Entry 4I8X (X-ray diffraction, 2.23 A resolution); this record covers chains A and B of the 4 polymer chains in the assembly.

Chain A (and B):
Protein: L-lactate dehydrogenase A chain
Organism: Oryctolagus cuniculus
Notes: EC 1.1.1.27; chain B of this document is another copy of the same molecule, construct and numbering; everything in this record applies to it too
UniProtKB: P13491 (LDHA_RABIT); residues 1-331 here correspond to UniProt positions 2-332 (UniProt number = residue number + 1)
Sequence (331 residues; row label = number of the first residue in the row):
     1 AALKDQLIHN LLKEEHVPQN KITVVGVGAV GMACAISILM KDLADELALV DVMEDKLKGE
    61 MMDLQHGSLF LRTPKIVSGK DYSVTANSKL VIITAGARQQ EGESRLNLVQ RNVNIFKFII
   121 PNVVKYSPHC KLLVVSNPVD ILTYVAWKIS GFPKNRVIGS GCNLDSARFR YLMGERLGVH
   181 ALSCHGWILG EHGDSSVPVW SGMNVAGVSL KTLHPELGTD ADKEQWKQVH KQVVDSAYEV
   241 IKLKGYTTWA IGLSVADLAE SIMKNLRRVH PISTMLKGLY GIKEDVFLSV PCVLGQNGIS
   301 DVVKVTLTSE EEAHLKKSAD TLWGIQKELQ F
Not modelled in the structure: 98-107 (chain B: fully traced)
Residues lining bound ligands: 6-phenylpyridine-3-carboxylic acid (6P3): Val30, Thr94, Val135, Ser136, Asn137, Leu164, Asp165, Arg168, His192, Ala237, Thr247, Ile251
Curated features (UniProtKB/Swiss-Prot):
  - active site: His192 (Proton acceptor)
  - binding site (NAD(+)): Arg98, Asn137
  - binding site (substrate): Arg105, Asn137, Arg168, Thr247
  - modified residue: Ala1 (N-acetylalanine), Lys4 (N6-acetyllysine), Lys13 (N6-acetyllysine), Lys56 (N6-acetyllysine), Lys80 (N6-acetyllysine), Lys117 (N6-acetyllysine), Lys125 (N6-acetyllysine), Lys223 (N6-acetyllysine), Lys231 (N6-acetyllysine), Tyr238 (Phosphotyrosine), Lys242 (N6-acetyllysine), Thr308 (Phosphothreonine), Ser309 (Phosphoserine), Lys317 (N6-acetyllysine), Thr321 (Phosphothreonine)
  - cross-link: Lys56 (Glycyl lysine isopeptide (Lys-Gly) (interchain with G-Cter in SUMO2))

Chain A / chain B interface:
Pairs across the interface (68):
  Asp5(A) with Lys304(B), hydrogen bond (backbone-side chain)
  Gln6(A) with Lys304(B)
  Leu7(A) with Val303(B); Lys304(B), hydrogen bond (backbone-backbone)
  Ile8(A) with Asp301(B); Val302(B)
  His9(A) with Leu279(B); Asp301(B); Val302(B), hydrogen bond (backbone-backbone); Lys304(B)
  Asn10(A) with Ser300(B), hydrogen bond (side chain-backbone); Asp301(B), hydrogen bond
  Leu11(A) with Lys154(B); Ser300(B), hydrogen bond (backbone-backbone); Val302(B), hydrophobic
  Leu12(A) with Asn155(B); Asn297(B); Ser300(B), hydrogen bond (backbone-backbone)
  Glu14(A) with Arg267(B), salt bridge; Asn297(B); Ser300(B)
  Glu15(A) with Gln296(B); Asn297(B)
  His16(A) with Asn265(B)
  Val17(A) with Gln296(B), hydrogen bond (backbone-side chain)
  Gln19(A) with Lys89(B), hydrogen bond; Gln296(B)
  Asn20(A) with Asn20(B), hydrogen bond
  Asp42(A) with Lys264(B), hydrogen bond (backbone-side chain)
  Asp45(A) with Lys264(B)
  Arg72(A) with Glu260(B), salt bridge; Lys264(B); Leu266(B); Arg268(B)
  Pro74(A) with Lys264(B); Asn265(B)
  Lys89(A) with Gln19(B)
  Asn155(A) with Leu12(B)
  Glu260(A) with Arg72(B), salt bridge
  Lys264(A) with Asp42(B), salt bridge; Asp45(B); Arg72(B); Pro74(B)
  Asn265(A) with Pro74(B)
  Leu266(A) with Arg72(B)
  Arg268(A) with Arg72(B)
  Leu279(A) with His9(B); Leu11(B), hydrophobic
  Gln296(A) with His16(B), hydrogen bond (side chain-backbone); Val17(B), hydrogen bond (side chain-backbone); Gln19(B)
  Asn297(A) with Leu12(B); Glu14(B)
  Ser300(A) with Asn10(B), hydrogen bond (backbone-side chain); Leu11(B), hydrogen bond (backbone-backbone); Leu12(B), hydrogen bond (backbone-backbone)
  Asp301(A) with Ile8(B); His9(B); Asn10(B), hydrogen bond
  Val302(A) with Ile8(B); His9(B), hydrogen bond (backbone-backbone); Leu11(B), hydrophobic
  Val303(A) with Leu7(B)
  Lys304(A) with Asp5(B), hydrogen bond (side chain-backbone); Gln6(B); Leu7(B), hydrogen bond (backbone-backbone); Ile8(B); His9(B)
Also at the interface, not in a pair above, chain A (35 interface residues in all): Lys154, Ile299

In short:
35 residues of chain A face 34 of chain B across their interface; the contacts include 20 hydrogen bonds and 4
salt bridges. Polar contacts include Glu14(A)-Arg267(B), Arg72(A)-Glu260(B) and Lys264(A)-Asp42(B). Chain A
binds 6-phenylpyridine-3-carboxylic acid.
Chain A and chain B are both L-lactate dehydrogenase A chain (Oryctolagus cuniculus); the structure, Crystal
structure of rabbit LDHA in complex with AP27460, was determined by X-ray diffraction together with 4I9H, 4I9N
and 4I9U from the same study.
